PDB entry 5DKR | X-ray diffraction, 1.74 A resolution | chains A and B

== Chain A (and B) ==
Name: Protein S100-B
From: Bos taurus
Notes: chain B of this document is another copy of the same molecule, construct and numbering; everything in this record applies to it too
UniProtKB: P02638 (S100B_BOVIN); residues 0-91 here correspond to UniProt positions 1-92 (UniProt number = residue number + 1)
Amino-acid sequence (92 residues; numbered 0 to 91; the number before each row is that of its first residue; numbering starts at 0):
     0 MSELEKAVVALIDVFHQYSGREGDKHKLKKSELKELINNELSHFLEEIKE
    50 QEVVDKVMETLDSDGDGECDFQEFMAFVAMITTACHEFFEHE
Disordered / not traced: 89-91 (chain B: 90-91)
Swiss-Prot annotation at these positions:
  - binding site (Zn(2+)): His15, His25, His85, His90
  - binding site (Ca(2+)): Ser18, Glu21, Asp23, Asp61, Asp63, Asp65, Glu67, Glu72
  - modified residue: Ser1 (N-acetylserine)
Bound ions: Ca2+ site 1: Ser18, Glu21, Asp23, Lys26, Glu31; Ca2+ site 2: Asp61, Asp63, Asp65, Glu67, Glu72; Ca2+ site 3: Gly64 (shared with Asp63(B), Asp69(B) of chain B)
Small-molecule neighbours: SBi29 (5CZ; 2-[4-(4-carbamimidoylphenoxy)phenyl]-1H-indole-6-carboximidamide): His42, Phe43, Leu44, Glu45, Phe87, Phe88
From the paper describing this entry:
  - binding site for SBi29: Met0, Val8, Asp12, His42, Phe43, Glu45, Phe87, Phe88
  - conformationally variable residues (side-chain flip): Phe88

== Interface between chain A and chain B ==
Pairs across the interface (55; chain A residue first):
  Met0(A) with His42(B); Phe43(B), hydrophobic
  Ser1(A) with Glu39(B), hydrogen bond (side chain-backbone)
  Leu3(A) with Leu10(B), hydrophobic; Glu39(B); Leu40(B), hydrophobic
  Glu4(A) with Glu39(B); Leu40(B); Ser41(B), hydrogen bond (side chain-backbone); His42(B), salt bridge; Phe43(B), hydrogen bond (side chain-backbone)
  Ala6(A) with Ala6(B); Ala9(B), hydrophobic
  Val7(A) with Phe43(B), hydrophobic; Thr81(B)
  Ala9(A) with Glu2(B); Ala6(B), hydrophobic
  Leu10(A) with Leu3(B), hydrophobic; Ala6(B), hydrophobic
  Ile11(A) with Thr81(B); Cys84(B), hydrophobic; His85(B)
  Asp12(A) with Glu2(B)
  Val13(A) with Glu2(B); Leu3(B)
  His15(A) with His85(B), hydrogen bond; Glu89(B), salt bridge
  Gln16(A) with Glu2(B), hydrogen bond
  His25(A) with Glu89(B), salt bridge
  Leu35(A) with Leu3(B), hydrophobic
  Glu39(A) with Ser1(B), hydrogen bond (backbone-side chain); Glu4(B)
  Leu40(A) with Leu3(B), hydrophobic; Glu4(B)
  Ser41(A) with Glu4(B), hydrogen bond (backbone-side chain)
  His42(A) with Met0(B); Glu4(B), salt bridge
  Phe43(A) with Met0(B), hydrophobic; Glu4(B); Val7(B), hydrophobic; Val8(B), hydrophobic
  Phe70(A) with Thr81(B); His85(B)
  Met74(A) with Ala78(B), hydrophobic; Thr81(B)
  Ala78(A) with Met74(B), hydrophobic
  Thr81(A) with Val7(B); Ile11(B); Phe70(B); Met74(B)
  Thr82(A) with Gln71(B)
  Cys84(A) with Ile11(B), hydrophobic
  His85(A) with Ile11(B); His15(B); Phe70(B)
Also at the interface, not in a pair above, chain A (30 interface residues in all): Glu2, Val8, Phe73
Also at the interface, not in a pair above, chain B (32 interface residues in all): Val13, Leu35, Phe73, Val77, Ile80, Thr82, Phe88

== Summary ==
30 residues of chain A and 32 residues of chain B are in contact; the contacts include 7 hydrogen bonds and 4
salt bridges. Polar contacts include Glu4(A)-His42(B), His15(A)-Glu89(B) and His25(A)-Glu89(B). Ligands of
chain A: SBi29. The paper reports a binding site for SBi29 at Met0(A), Val8(A) and Asp12(A) among others;
conformational variability at Phe88(A).
Both chains are Protein S100-B (Bos taurus). Entry 5DKR (Crystal Structure of Calcium-loaded S100B bound to
SBi29) was determined by X-ray diffraction, deposited together with 5DKN and 5DKQ.
